PDB entry 9G79 | electron microscopy, 2.89 A resolution | chains B and A

[Chain B (and A)]
Molecule: Acetyl-coenzyme A synthetase
Source organism: Bacillus subtilis
Notes: EC 6.2.1.1; chain A of this document is another copy of the same molecule, construct and numbering; everything in this record applies to it too
UniProt: P39062 (ACSA_BACSU); residues 1-572 here = UniProt positions 1-572
Sequence (572 residues; row label = number of the first residue in the row):
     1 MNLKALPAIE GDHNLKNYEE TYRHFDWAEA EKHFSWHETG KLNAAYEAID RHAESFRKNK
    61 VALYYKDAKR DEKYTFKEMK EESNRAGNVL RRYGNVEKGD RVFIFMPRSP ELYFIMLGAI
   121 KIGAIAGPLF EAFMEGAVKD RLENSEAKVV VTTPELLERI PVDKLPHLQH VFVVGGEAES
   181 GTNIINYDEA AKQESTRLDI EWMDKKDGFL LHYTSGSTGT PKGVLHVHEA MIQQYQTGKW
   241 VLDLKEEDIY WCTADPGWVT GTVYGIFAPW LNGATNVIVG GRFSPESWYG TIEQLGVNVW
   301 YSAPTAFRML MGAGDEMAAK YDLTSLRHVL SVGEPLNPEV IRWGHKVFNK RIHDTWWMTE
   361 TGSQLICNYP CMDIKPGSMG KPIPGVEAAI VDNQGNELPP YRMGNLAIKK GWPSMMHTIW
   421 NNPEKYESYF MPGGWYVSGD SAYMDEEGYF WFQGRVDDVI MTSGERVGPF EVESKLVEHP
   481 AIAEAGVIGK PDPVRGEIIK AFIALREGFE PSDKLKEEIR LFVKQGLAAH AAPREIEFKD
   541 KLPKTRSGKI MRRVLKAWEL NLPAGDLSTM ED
Unresolved in the structure: 1-4, 454-572
Swiss-Prot annotation at these positions:
  - binding site (CoA): T260, S463, K524
  - binding site (ATP): G333 to P335, D354 to T359, D440, R455, R466
  - binding site (Mg(2+)): V477, H479, I482
  - modified residue: K549 (N6-acetyllysine)
Reported in the primary citation:
  - catalytic residues: K549 (citing earlier work)
  - post-translational modification sites: K549 (citing earlier work)

[Chain B / chain A interface]
Contacting residue pairs (33; chain B residue first):
  S55(B) with E247(A)
  F56(B) with E246(A); E247(A)
  K58(B) with E247(A); N298(A), hydrogen bond
  N59(B) with K60(A); V61(A), hydrogen bond (backbone-backbone); D248(A); I249(A); T275(A)
  K60(B) with N59(A)
  V61(B) with N59(A), hydrogen bond (backbone-backbone); V61(A), hydrophobic; T75(A)
  Y64(B) with T75(A); E78(A), hydrogen bond
  K73(B) with K73(A), hydrogen bond (side chain-backbone)
  T75(B) with V61(A); Y64(A); K73(A)
  K77(B) with L295(A), hydrogen bond (side chain-backbone)
  E78(B) with Y64(A); K73(A), salt bridge
  E246(B) with F56(A); N59(A)
  E247(B) with S55(A); K58(A); N59(A)
  D248(B) with N59(A)
  I249(B) with N59(A)
  T275(B) with N59(A)
  L295(B) with K77(A), hydrogen bond (backbone-side chain)
  N298(B) with K58(A), hydrogen bond
Also at the interface, not in a pair above, chain B (21 interface residues in all): E54, Y74, G296
Also at the interface, not in a pair above, chain A (19 interface residues in all): G296

[In short]
Chain B and chain A form an interface of 21 and 19 residues respectively, with 8 hydrogen bonds and 1 salt
bridge. Polar contacts include E78(B)-K73(A), K58(B)-N298(A) and Y64(B)-E78(A). From the paper: the catalytic
residue K549(B); a modification site at K549(B).
Chain B and chain A are both Acetyl-coenzyme A synthetase (Bacillus subtilis); the structure, Cryo-EM
structure of Acetyl-coenzyme A synthetase (AcsA) dimer, was determined by electron microscopy (same
publication as 9G7F).
